7X83 - chains A and C of the 3 polymer chains in the assembly; structure by electron microscopy, 3.40 A resolution.

# Chain A (and C)
Protein: Transmembrane protein 106B
Organism: Homo sapiens
Notes: chain C of this document is another copy of the same molecule, construct and numbering; everything in this record applies to it too
UniProtKB: Q9NUM4 (T106B_HUMAN); residue numbers follow UniProt; this construct covers 1-274
Sequence (274 residues; row label = number of the first residue in the row):
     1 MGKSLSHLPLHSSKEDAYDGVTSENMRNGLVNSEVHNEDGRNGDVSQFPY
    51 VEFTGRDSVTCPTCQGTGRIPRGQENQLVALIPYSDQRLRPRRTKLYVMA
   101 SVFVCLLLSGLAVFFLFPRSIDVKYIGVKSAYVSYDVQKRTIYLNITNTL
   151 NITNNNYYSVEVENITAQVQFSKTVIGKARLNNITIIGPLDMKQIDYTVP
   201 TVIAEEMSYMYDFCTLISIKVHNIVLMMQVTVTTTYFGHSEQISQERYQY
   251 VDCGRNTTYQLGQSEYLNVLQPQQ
Not modelled in the structure: 1-119, 255-274
UniProt features mapped onto this chain:
  - modified residue: Ser33 (Phosphoserine)
  - lipidation: Gly2 (N-myristoyl glycine)
  - glycosylation (N-linked (GlcNAc...) asparagine): Asn145, Asn151, Asn164, Asn183, Asn256
  - natural variant: Asp252 (D252N: In HLD16)
  - mutagenesis: Met210 to Phe213 (Highly decreased number of infected cells by SARS-CoV-2. No effect on infection with HCoV-229E), Met210 (M210A: Decreased number of infected cells by SARS-CoV-2. No effect on infection with HCoV-229E), Phe213 (F213A: Decreased number of infected cells by SARS-CoV-2. No effect on infection with HCoV-229E)
Disulfide bonds: Cys214-Cys253
What the authors report for this chain:
  - contacts within the chain: Lys129-Asp136
  - post-translational modification sites: Asn145, Asn151, Asn164, Asn183
  - conformationally variable residues: Thr174 to Ile186

# Interface between chain A and chain C
Residue-residue contacts (6; chain A residue first):
  Ser120(A) - Glu241(C)  hydrogen bond
  Val123(A) - Ile243(C)  hydrophobic
  Val123(A) - Gln245(C)
  Tyr125(A) - Gln245(C)
  Tyr125(A) - Tyr248(C)
  Gly127(A) - Tyr248(C)
Interface residues without a listed pair, chain A (6 interface residues in all): Lys124, Val128
Interface residues without a listed pair, chain C (5 interface residues in all): His239

# Summary
Chain A and chain C form an interface of 6 and 5 residues respectively, with 1 hydrogen bond. Its one
hydrogen-bonded contact is Ser120(A)-Glu241(C). From UniProt: 4 mutagenesis sites on chain A. The paper
reports modification sites Asn145(A), Asn151(A) and Asn164(A) among others; conformational variability at
Thr174(A).
Chain A and chain C are both Transmembrane protein 106B (Homo sapiens); the structure, Cryo-EM structure of
the TMEM106B fibril from normal elder, was determined by electron microscopy together with 7X84 from the same
study.
